4K1T - chains B and C of the 3 polymer chains in the assembly; structure by X-ray diffraction, 1.60 A resolution.

Chain B (and C):
Name: Serine protease SplB
From: Staphylococcus aureus
Notes: EC 3.4.21.-; chain C of this document is another copy of the same molecule, construct and numbering; everything in this record applies to it too
UniProtKB: Q2FXC3 (SPLB_STAA8); residues 1-204 here correspond to UniProt positions 37-240 (UniProt number = residue number + 36)
Sequence (206 residues; each row starts with the number of its first residue; note: 1 number in that range is skipped by the numbering (no residue carries it; nothing is unmodelled there); numbers below 1 keep their minus sign (Gly-2 is residue -2)):
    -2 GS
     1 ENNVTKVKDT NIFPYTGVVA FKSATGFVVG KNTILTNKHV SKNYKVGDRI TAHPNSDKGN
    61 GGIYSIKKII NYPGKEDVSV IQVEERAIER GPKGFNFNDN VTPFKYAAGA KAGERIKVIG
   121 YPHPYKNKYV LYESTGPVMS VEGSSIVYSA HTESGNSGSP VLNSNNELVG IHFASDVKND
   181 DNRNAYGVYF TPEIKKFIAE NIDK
Disordered / not traced: 176-179 (chain C: 177-179)
Sequence notes: expression tag (-2 to -1)
UniProt features mapped onto this chain:
  - active site (Charge relay system): His39, Asp77, Ser157
Ion coordination: Zn2+ site 1: His39, Asp77; Zn2+ site 2: His123, Glu153 (shared with Asp180(C) of chain C); Zn2+ site 3: His151 (together with sulfate ion) (shared with Asp180(C) of chain C); Zn2+ site 4: Asp180 (shared with 2 residues of chain A); Zn2+ site 5: Asp181 (together with sulfate ion) (shared with 1 residue of chain A; Asp181(C) of chain C)
What the authors report for this chain:
  - catalytic residues: His39, Asp77, Ser157
  - mutagenesis - E1A (2-fold), E1A/R115A, E1A/S149A, E1A/R115A/S149A, E1D, E1Q, E1DEL, R115A, R115A/S149A, S149A (3-fold): decreased catalytic activity
  - mutagenesis - S157A: abolished catalytic activity

Interface between chain B and chain C:
Residue-residue contacts (26; chain B residue first):
  Ser23(B) with Met139(C)
  His123(B) with Asp180(C), salt bridge; Asn182(C)
  Pro124(B) with Pro137(C); Met139(C), hydrophobic; Ser149(C)
  Tyr125(B) with Ala112(C); Gly113(C); Pro137(C), hydrophobic; Val138(C); Met139(C), hydrophobic
  His151(B) with Asp180(C), salt bridge
  Thr152(B) with Arg183(C), hydrogen bond (backbone-side chain)
  Glu153(B) with Asp180(C); Asp181(C); Asn182(C), hydrogen bond (side chain-backbone)
  Ser154(B) with Ser149(C), hydrogen bond; Asn182(C), hydrogen bond (backbone-backbone); Arg183(C); Asn184(C), hydrogen bond (side chain-backbone)
  Ser175(B) with Arg183(C)
  Asp181(B) with Asp180(C); Asp181(C); Arg183(C)
  Arg183(B) with Asp181(C), salt bridge; Arg183(C)
Other interface residues (no listed pair), chain B (12 interface residues in all): Asn43

Summary:
Chain B and chain C form an interface of 12 and 11 residues respectively; the contacts include 5 hydrogen
bonds and 3 salt bridges. Among the polar pairs are His123(B)-Asp180(C), His151(B)-Asp180(C) and
Arg183(B)-Asp181(C). From the paper: catalytic residues His39(B), Asp77(B) and Ser157(B); E1A, E1A/R115A and
E1A/S149A of chain B, among others, reduce catalytic activity; 11 substitutions were tested in all.
Both chains are Serine protease SplB (Staphylococcus aureus). Entry 4K1T (Gly-Ser-SplB protease from
Staphylococcus aureus at 1.60 A resolution) was determined by X-ray diffraction, deposited together with 4K1S.
